7TKI - chains A and D of the 27 polymer chains in the assembly; structure by electron microscopy, 7.10 A resolution (low resolution: residue-level contacts below are approximate; hydrogen-bond / salt-bridge calls are withheld).

# Chain A
Molecule: ATP synthase subunit alpha
From: Saccharomyces cerevisiae
Reference sequence: P07251 (ATPA_YEAST); residues 1-510 here correspond to UniProt positions 36-545 (UniProt number = residue number + 35)
Sequence (510 residues; row label = number of the first residue in the row):
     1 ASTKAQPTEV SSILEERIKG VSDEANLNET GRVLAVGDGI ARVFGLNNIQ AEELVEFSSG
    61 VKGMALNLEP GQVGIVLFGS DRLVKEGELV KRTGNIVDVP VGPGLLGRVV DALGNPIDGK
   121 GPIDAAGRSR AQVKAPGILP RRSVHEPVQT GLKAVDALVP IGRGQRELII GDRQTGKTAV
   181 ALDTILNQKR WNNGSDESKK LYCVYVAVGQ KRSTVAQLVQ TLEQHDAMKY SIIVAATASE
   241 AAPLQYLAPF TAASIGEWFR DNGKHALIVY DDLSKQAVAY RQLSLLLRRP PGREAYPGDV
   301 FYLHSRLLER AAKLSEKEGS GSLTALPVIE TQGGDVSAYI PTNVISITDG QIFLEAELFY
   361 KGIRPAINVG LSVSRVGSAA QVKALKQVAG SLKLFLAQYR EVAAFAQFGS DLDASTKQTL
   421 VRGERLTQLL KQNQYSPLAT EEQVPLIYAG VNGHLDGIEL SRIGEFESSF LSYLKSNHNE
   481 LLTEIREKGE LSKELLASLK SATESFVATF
Unresolved in the structure: 1-8, 510
UniProt features mapped onto this chain:
  - binding site (ATP): G171 to T178
  - site: S372 (Required for activity)
  - modified residue (Phosphoserine): S22, S143

# Chain D
Molecule: ATP synthase subunit beta
From: Saccharomyces cerevisiae
Notes: EC 7.1.2.2
Reference sequence: P00830 (ATPB_YEAST); residues 1-478 here correspond to UniProt positions 34-511 (UniProt number = residue number + 33)
Sequence (478 residues; each row starts with the number of its first residue):
     1 ASAAQSTPIT GKVTAVIGAI VDVHFEQSEL PAILNALEIK TPQGKLVLEV AQHLGENTVR
    61 TIAMDGTEGL VRGEKVLDTG GPISVPVGRE TLGRIINVIG EPIDERGPIK SKLRKPIHAD
   121 PPSFAEQSTS AEILETGIKV VDLLAPYARG GKIGLFGGAG VGKTVFIQEL INNIAKAHGG
   181 FSVFTGVGER TREGNDLYRE MKETGVINLE GESKVALVFG QMNEPPGARA RVALTGLTIA
   241 EYFRDEEGQD VLLFIDNIFR FTQAGSEVSA LLGRIPSAVG YQPTLATDMG LLQERITTTK
   301 KGSVTSVQAV YVPADDLTDP APATTFAHLD ATTVLSRGIS ELGIYPAVDP LDSKSRLLDA
   361 AVVGQEHYDV ASKVQETLQT YKSLQDIIAI LGMDELSEQD KLTVERARKI QRFLSQPFAV
   421 AEVFTGIPGK LVRLKDTVAS FKAVLEGKYD NIPEHAFYMV GGIEDVVAKA EKLAAEAN
Unresolved in the structure: 1-6, 476-478
UniProt features mapped onto this chain:
  - binding site (ATP): G157 to T164
  - modified residue: T79 (Phosphothreonine), T204 (Phosphothreonine), S340 (Phosphoserine)

# Chain A / chain D interface
Pairs across the interface (19):
  L34(A) with H53(D); G55(D)
  A35(A) with H53(D)
  V36(A) with Q52(D); H53(D)
  R82(A) with I33(D)
  V84(A) with I33(D)
  K85(A) with P31(D)
  I117(A) with F124(D); A125(D)
  A238(A) with A286(D); G290(D)
  S239(A) with G290(D); L291(D)
  Q282(A) with P283(D)
  Y360(A) with Q375(D); E376(D)
  F408(A) with E395(D)
  G409(A) with E395(D)
Other interface residues (no listed pair), chain A (16 interface residues in all): G37, E86, Q332
Other interface residues (no listed pair), chain D (19 interface residues in all): A32, A51, L54, T287, T318

# Overview
Chain A and chain D form an interface of 16 and 19 residues respectively. From UniProt: 8 ATP-binding residues
on chain A; 8 ATP-binding residues on chain D.
Chain A is ATP synthase subunit alpha and chain D is ATP synthase subunit beta, both from Saccharomyces
cerevisiae; the structure, Yeast ATP synthase State 2catalytic(c) with 10 mM ATP backbone model, was
determined by electron microscopy, deposited together with 7TJS, 7TJT, 7TJU, 7TJV, 7TJW, 7TJX and 30 further
entries.
